Entry 2LCS (solution NMR); this record covers chains A and B.

== Chain A ==
Protein: NAP1-binding protein 2
Source organism: Saccharomyces cerevisiae
Notes: fragment: SH3 domain residues 110-172
UniProt: Q12163 (NBP2_YEAST); residues 1-61 here correspond to UniProt positions 112-172 (UniProt number = residue number + 111)
Amino-acid sequence (73 residues; each row starts with the number of its first residue; note: 1 number in that range is skipped by the numbering (no residue carries it; nothing is unmodelled there); numbers below 1 keep their minus sign (Met-4 is residue -4)):
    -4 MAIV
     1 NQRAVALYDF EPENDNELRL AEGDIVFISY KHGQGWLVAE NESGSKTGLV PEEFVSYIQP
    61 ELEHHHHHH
Disordered / not traced: 64-69
Sequence notes: expression tag (-4 to -3, 62-69)
Reported in the primary citation:
  - mutagenesis - N14A: unchanged binding to Serine/threonine-protein kinase STE20 (chain B)
  - mutagenesis - N14A, V38A, L49A: decreased stability
  - mutagenesis - F54A: increased stability
  - mutagenesis - H32A: increased binding to Serine/threonine-protein kinase STE20 (chain B)

== Chain B ==
Protein: Serine/threonine-protein kinase STE20
Notes: EC 2.7.11.1; fragment: sequence database residues 468-483
UniProt: Q03497 (STE20_YEAST); residues -9 to 6 here correspond to UniProt positions 468-483 (UniProt number = residue number + 477)
Amino-acid sequence (16 residues; row label = number of the first residue in the row; numbers below 1 keep their minus sign (Gly-9 is residue -9)):
    -9 GKFIPSRPAP KPPSSA

== Interface between chain A and chain B ==
Residue-residue contacts (24; chain A residue first):
  Tyr8(A) with Pro2(B); Pro3(B); Ala6(B)
  Phe10(A) with Pro0(B)
  Glu13(A) with Arg-3(B)
  Asn14(A) with Arg-3(B)
  Asn16(A) with Phe-7(B); Ile-6(B); Pro-5(B)
  Gln34(A) with Pro-5(B); Arg-3(B)
  Gly35(A) with Ala-1(B)
  Trp36(A) with Pro-5(B); Arg-3(B); Ala-1(B); Pro0(B)
  Val38(A) with Phe-7(B)
  Thr47(A) with Phe-7(B)
  Gly48(A) with Phe-7(B)
  Leu49(A) with Phe-7(B); Pro-5(B)
  Glu53(A) with Pro2(B)
  Phe54(A) with Lys1(B); Pro2(B)
Also at the interface, not in a pair above, chain A (17 interface residues in all): Glu17, His32, Pro51
Also at the interface, not in a pair above, chain B (12 interface residues in all): Ser-4, Pro-2
The authors on this interface:
  - pairs named by the authors: Glu13(A)-Arg-3(B), Glu17(A)-Arg-3(B), His32(A)-Pro-5(B), Trp36(A)-Pro-5(B), Trp36(A)-Arg-3(B) (hydrogen bond), Val38(A)-Phe-7(B) (hydrophobic contact), Thr47(A)-Phe-7(B) (hydrophobic contact), Leu49(A)-Pro-5(B)
  - interface residues, chain A: Tyr8(A), Phe10(A), Trp36(A), Pro51(A), Phe54(A)
  - hot spots on chain A (mutagenesis) - Y8A, F54A: decreased binding to Serine/threonine-protein kinase STE20 (chain B)
  - interface residues, chain B: Phe-7(B)
  - hot spots on chain B (mutagenesis) - F-7A (20-fold), R-3A (510-fold), A-1T, P0A, K1A, P3A: decreased binding to NAP1-binding protein 2 (chain A)

== In short ==
17 residues of chain A face 12 of chain B across their interface. The paper describes contacts between
Glu13(A) and Arg-3(B), Glu17(A) and Arg-3(B) and His32(A) and Pro-5(B) among others; a hydrogen bond between
Trp36(A) and Arg-3(B); hydrophobic contacts between Val38(A) and Phe-7(B) and Thr47(A) and Phe-7(B). From the
paper: F-7A, R-3A and A-1T of chain B, among others, reduce binding to NAP1-binding protein 2 (chain A);
interface residues Tyr8(A), Phe10(A) and Phe-7(B) among others; 12 substitutions were tested in all.
Chain A is NAP1-binding protein 2 (Saccharomyces cerevisiae) and chain B is Serine/threonine-protein kinase
STE20; the structure, Yeast Nbp2p SH3 domain in complex with a peptide from Ste20p, was determined by solution
NMR.
